Entry 8YSZ (electron microscopy, 3.38 A resolution); this record covers chains A and B of the 5 polymer chains in the assembly.

# Chain A (and B)
Protein: Isoform Short of Insulin receptor
From: Homo sapiens
Notes: chain B of this document is another copy of the same molecule, construct and numbering; everything in this record applies to it too
UniProtKB: P06213 (INSR_HUMAN), isoform P06213-2; numbering as in UniProt (aligned over 1-1370)
Amino-acid sequence (1370 residues; numbered 1 to 1370; the number before each row is that of its first residue):
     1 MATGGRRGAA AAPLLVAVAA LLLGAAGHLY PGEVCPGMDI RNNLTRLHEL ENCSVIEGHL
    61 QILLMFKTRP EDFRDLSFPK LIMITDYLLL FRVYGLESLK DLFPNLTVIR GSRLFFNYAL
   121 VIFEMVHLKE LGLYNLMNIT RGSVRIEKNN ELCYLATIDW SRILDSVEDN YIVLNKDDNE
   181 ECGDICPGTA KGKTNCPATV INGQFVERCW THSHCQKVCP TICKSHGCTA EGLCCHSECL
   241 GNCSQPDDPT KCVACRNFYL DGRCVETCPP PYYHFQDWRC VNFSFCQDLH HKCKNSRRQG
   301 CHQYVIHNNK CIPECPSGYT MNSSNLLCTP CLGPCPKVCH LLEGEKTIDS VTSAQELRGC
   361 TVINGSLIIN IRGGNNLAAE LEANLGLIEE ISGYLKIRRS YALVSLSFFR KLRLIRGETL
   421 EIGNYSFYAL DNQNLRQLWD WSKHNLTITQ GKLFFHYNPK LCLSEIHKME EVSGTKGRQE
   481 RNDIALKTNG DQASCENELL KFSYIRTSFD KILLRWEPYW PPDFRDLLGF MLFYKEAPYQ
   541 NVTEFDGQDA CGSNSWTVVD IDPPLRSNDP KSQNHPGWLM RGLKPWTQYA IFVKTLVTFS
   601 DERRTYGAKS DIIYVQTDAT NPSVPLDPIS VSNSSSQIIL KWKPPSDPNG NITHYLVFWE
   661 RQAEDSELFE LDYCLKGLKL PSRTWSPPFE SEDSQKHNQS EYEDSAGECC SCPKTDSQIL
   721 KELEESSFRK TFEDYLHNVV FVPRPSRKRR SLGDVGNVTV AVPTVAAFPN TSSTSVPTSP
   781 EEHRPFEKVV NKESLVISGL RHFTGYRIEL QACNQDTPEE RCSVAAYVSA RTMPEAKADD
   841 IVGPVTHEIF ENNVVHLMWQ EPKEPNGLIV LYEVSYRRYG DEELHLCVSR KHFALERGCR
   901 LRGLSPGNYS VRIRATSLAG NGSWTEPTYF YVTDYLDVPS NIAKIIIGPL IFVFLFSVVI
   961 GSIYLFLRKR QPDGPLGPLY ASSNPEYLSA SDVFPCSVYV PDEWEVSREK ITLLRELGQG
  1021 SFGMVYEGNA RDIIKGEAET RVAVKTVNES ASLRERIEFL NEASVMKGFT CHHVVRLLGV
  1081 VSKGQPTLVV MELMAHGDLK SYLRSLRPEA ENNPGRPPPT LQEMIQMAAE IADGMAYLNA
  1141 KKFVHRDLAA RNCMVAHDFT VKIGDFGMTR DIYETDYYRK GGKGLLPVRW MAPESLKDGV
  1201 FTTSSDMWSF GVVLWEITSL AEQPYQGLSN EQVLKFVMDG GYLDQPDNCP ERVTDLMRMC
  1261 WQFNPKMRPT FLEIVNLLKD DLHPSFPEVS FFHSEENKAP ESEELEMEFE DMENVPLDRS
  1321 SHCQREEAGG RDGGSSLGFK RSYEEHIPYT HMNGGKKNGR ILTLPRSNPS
Not modelled in the structure: 1-26, 224, 271, 316, 361, 488, 685-783, 816-817, 823-824, 878-880, 935-1370 (chain B: 1-334, 431, 483-485, 539, 665-719, 745-783, 824, 868-870, 874, 878-882, 897-910, 935-1370)
Curated features (UniProtKB/Swiss-Prot):
  - region: Glu733 to Phe741 (Insulin-binding), Tyr999 (Important for interaction with IRS1, SHC1 and STAT5B)
  - site: Phe66 (Insulin-binding)
  - modified residue: Ser400 (Phosphoserine), Tyr401 (Phosphotyrosine), Ser407 (Phosphoserine), Tyr999 (Phosphotyrosine)
  - glycosylation (N-linked (GlcNAc...) asparagine): Asn43, Asn52, Asn105, Asn138, Asn242, Asn282, Asn322, Asn364, Asn424, Asn445, Asn541, Asn633, Asn651, Asn698
  - natural variant: Asn42 (N42K: In RMS), Val55 (V55A: In LEPRCH), Ile56 (I56T: In LEPRCH), Gly58 (G58R: In LEPRCH), Asp86 (D86G: In IRAN type A), Leu89 (L89P: In IRAN type A), Arg113 (R113P: In LEPRCH), Ala119 (A119V: In LEPRCH), Leu120 (L120Q: In LEPRCH), Ile146 (I146M: In LEPRCH), Val167 (V167L: In IRAN type A), Pro220 (P220L: In Ins resistance), 23 further natural variant entries in UniProt
  - mutagenesis: Cys462 (C462A: Does not affect S-nitrosylation), Tyr999 (Y999E: Abolishes interaction with IRS1 and SHC1; Y999F: Has no effect on insulin-stimulated autophosphorylation, but inhibits the biological activity of the receptor ...)
Disulfide bonds: Cys35-Cys53, Cys153-Cys182, Cys186-Cys209, Cys196-Cys215, Cys219-Cys228, Cys235-Cys243, Cys239-Cys252, Cys255-Cys264, Cys268-Cys280, Cys286-Cys311, Cys293-Cys301, Cys315-Cys328, Cys331-Cys335, Cys339-Cys360, Cys462-Cys495, Cys674-Cys887, Cys813-Cys822

# Chain A / chain B interface
Pairs across the interface (46; chain A residue first):
  Arg41(A) - Val740(B)  hydrogen bond (side chain-backbone)
  Leu64(A) - Phe741(B)  hydrophobic
  Phe91(A) - Leu736(B)  hydrophobic
  Phe115(A) - Tyr735(B)  hydrophobic
  Phe115(A) - Val739(B)  hydrophobic
  Phe116(A) - Phe728(B)  hydrophobic
  Phe116(A) - Phe732(B)  hydrophobic
  Phe116(A) - Tyr735(B)  hydrophobic
  Tyr118(A) - Phe728(B)
  Phe123(A) - Phe732(B)  hydrophobic
  Arg145(A) - Phe728(B)
  Arg145(A) - Arg729(B)
  Arg145(A) - Phe732(B)
  Glu147(A) - Arg729(B)
  Tyr171(A) - Glu725(B)  hydrogen bond
  Tyr171(A) - Arg729(B)
  Thr352(A) - Tyr735(B)
  Arg372(A) - Glu724(B)  salt bridge
  Arg372(A) - Ser727(B)
  Arg372(A) - Phe728(B)
  Gly373(A) - Glu724(B)  hydrogen bond (backbone-side chain)
  Gly373(A) - Phe728(B)
  Arg399(A) - Phe599(B)
  Arg399(A) - Asp601(B)  salt bridge
  Tyr401(A) - Lys721(B)
  Tyr401(A) - Glu724(B)
  Tyr457(A) - Asp491(B)
  Leu486(A) - Tyr457(B)
  Lys487(A) - Tyr457(B)
  Met531(A) - Arg372(B)
  Asp549(A) - Tyr401(B)
  Ala550(A) - Arg372(B)
  Ala550(A) - Tyr401(B)
  Cys551(A) - Cys551(B)
  Asp560(A) - Arg372(B)  salt bridge
  Lys676(A) - Glu883(B)  salt bridge
  Lys676(A) - Trp924(B)
  Tyr876(A) - Tyr876(B)  hydrogen bond
  Tyr876(A) - Leu884(B)
  Tyr876(A) - His885(B)
  Leu884(A) - Tyr876(B)
  Leu884(A) - Leu886(B)  hydrophobic
  His885(A) - His885(B)
  His885(A) - Leu886(B)
  Leu886(A) - Glu883(B)
  Leu886(A) - Leu884(B)  hydrophobic
Interface residues without a listed pair, chain A (39 interface residues in all): Leu63, Val121, Glu124, Lys148, Val173, Leu174, Asp349, Asn370, Arg398, Gln433, Arg902
Interface residues without a listed pair, chain B (32 interface residues in all): Gly373, Leu720, Thr731, Glu733, His737, Cys887, Arg912

# Summary
39 residues of chain A and 32 residues of chain B are in contact; the contacts include 4 hydrogen bonds and 4
salt bridges. Polar contacts include Arg372(A)-Glu724(B), Arg399(A)-Asp601(B) and Asp560(A)-Arg372(B). From
UniProt: 2 mutagenesis sites on chain A.
Both chains are Isoform Short of Insulin receptor (Homo sapiens). Entry 8YSZ (Cryo-EM structure of the complex
IR with three IGF-II) was determined by electron microscopy.
